PDB entry 5LJ3 | electron microscopy, 3.80 A resolution | chains E and A of the 38 polymer chains in the assembly

Chain E:
Molecule: Exon 1 (5' exon) of UBC4 pre-mRNA
Source organism: Saccharomyces cerevisiae
Sequence (16 nucleotides; each row starts with the number of its first residue; numbers below 1 keep their minus sign (U-16 is residue -16)):
   -16 UAAGUGAUCUAGAAAG
Metal / ion sites: Mg2+: G-1 (shared with 2 residues of chain V)

Chain A:
Protein: Pre-mRNA-splicing factor 8
Source organism: Saccharomyces cerevisiae
UniProt: P33334 (PRP8_YEAST); residue numbers follow UniProt; this construct covers 1-2413
Amino-acid sequence (2413 residues; row label = number of the first residue in the row):
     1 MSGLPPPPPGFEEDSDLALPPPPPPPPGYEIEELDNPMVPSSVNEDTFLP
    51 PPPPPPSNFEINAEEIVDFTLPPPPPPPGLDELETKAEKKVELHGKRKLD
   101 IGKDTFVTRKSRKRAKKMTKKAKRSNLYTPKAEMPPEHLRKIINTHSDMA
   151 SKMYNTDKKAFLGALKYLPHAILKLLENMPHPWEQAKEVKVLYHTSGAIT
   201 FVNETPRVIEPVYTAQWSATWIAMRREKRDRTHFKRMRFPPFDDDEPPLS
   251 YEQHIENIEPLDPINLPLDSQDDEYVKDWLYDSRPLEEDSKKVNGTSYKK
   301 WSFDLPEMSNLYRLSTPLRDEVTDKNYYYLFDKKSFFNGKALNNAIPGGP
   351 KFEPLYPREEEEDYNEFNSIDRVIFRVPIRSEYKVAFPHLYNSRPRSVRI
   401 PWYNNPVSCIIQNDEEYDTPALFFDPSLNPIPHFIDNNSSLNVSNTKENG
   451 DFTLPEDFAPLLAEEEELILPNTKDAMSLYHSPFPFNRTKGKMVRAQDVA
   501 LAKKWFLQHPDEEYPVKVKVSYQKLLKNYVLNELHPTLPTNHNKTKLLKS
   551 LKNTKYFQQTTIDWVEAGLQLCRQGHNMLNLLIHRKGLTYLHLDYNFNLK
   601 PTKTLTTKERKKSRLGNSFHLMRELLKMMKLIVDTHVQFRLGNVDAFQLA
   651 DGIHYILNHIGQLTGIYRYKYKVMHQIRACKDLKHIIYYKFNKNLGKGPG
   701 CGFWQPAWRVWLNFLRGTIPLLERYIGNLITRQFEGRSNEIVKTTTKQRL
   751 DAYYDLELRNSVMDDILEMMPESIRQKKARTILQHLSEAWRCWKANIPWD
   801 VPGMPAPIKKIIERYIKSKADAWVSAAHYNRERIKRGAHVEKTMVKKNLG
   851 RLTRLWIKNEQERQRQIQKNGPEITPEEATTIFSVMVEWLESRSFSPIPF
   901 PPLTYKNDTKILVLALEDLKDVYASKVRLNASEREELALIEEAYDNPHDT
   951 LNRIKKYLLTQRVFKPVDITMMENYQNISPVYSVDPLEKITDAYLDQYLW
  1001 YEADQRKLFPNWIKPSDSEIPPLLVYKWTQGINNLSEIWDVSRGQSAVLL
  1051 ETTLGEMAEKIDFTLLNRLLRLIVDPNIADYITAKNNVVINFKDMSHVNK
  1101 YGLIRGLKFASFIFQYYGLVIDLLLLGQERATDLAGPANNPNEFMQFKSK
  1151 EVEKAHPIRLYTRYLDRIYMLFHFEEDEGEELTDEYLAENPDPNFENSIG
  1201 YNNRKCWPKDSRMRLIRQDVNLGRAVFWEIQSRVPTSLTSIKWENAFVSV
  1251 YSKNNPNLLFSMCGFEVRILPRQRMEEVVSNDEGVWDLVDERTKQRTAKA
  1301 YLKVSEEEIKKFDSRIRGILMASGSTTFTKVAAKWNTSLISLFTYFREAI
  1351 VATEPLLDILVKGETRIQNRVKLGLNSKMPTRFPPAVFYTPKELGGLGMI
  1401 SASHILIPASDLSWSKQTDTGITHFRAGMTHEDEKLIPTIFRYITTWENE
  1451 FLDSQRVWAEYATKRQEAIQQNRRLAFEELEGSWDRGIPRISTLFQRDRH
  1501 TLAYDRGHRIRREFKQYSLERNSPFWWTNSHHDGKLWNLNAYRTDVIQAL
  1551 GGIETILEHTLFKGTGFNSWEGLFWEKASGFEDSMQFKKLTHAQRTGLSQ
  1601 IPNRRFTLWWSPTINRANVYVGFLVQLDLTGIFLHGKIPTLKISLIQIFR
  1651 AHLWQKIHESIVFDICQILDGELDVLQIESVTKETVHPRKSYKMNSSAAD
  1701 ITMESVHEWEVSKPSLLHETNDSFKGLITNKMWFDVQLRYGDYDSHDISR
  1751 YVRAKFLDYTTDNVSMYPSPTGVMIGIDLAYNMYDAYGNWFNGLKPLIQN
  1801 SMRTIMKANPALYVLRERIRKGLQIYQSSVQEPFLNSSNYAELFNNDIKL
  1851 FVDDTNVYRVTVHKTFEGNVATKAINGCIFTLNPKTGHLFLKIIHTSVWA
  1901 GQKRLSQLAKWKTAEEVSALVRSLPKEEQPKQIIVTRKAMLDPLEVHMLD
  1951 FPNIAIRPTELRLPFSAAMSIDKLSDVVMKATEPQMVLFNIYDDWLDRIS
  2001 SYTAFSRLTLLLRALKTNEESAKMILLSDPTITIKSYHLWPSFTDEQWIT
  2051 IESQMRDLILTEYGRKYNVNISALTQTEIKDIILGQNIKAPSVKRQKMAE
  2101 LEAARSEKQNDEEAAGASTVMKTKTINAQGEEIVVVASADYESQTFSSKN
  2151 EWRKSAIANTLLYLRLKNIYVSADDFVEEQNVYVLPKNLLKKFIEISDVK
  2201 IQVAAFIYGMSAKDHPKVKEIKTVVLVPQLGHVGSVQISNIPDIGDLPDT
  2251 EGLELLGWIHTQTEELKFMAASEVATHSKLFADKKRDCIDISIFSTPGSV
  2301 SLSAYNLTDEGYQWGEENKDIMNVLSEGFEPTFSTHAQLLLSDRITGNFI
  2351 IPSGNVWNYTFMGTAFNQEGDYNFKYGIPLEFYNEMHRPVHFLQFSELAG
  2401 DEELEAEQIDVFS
Unresolved in the structure: 1-127, 429-455, 1828-1836, 2086-2413
UniProt features mapped onto this chain:
  - region: Met1585 to Leu1598 (Important for branch point selection)
What the authors report for this chain:
  - binding site for Exon 1 (5' exon) of UBC4 pre-mRNA (chain E): Tyr671, Tyr1620

Interface between chain E and chain A:
Contacting residue pairs (36; chain E residue first):
  G-11(E) - Pro347(A)  base contact
  G-11(E) - Lys519(A)  phosphate contact
  A-10(E) - Lys351(A)  hydrogen bond to the phosphate
  A-10(E) - Lys519(A)  salt bridge to the phosphate
  A-10(E) - His1424(A)  base contact
  U-9(E) - Lys351(A)  salt bridge to the phosphate
  U-9(E) - Val516(A)  base contact
  U-9(E) - Val520(A)  sugar contact
  U-9(E) - Gln523(A)  hydrogen bond to the phosphate
  C-8(E) - Val520(A)  phosphate contact
  C-8(E) - Met1429(A)  hydrogen bond to the base
  U-7(E) - Lys524(A)  phosphate contact
  U-7(E) - Pro1380(A)  base contact
  U-7(E) - His1431(A)  base contact
  A-6(E) - Lys524(A)  base contact
  A-6(E) - Tyr671(A)  sugar contact
  A-6(E) - Met674(A)  sugar contact
  A-6(E) - Arg678(A)  base contact
  A-6(E) - Lys1378(A)  phosphate contact
  A-6(E) - Met1379(A)  phosphate contact
  A-6(E) - Pro1380(A)  base contact
  A-6(E) - Tyr1620(A)  stacking on the base
  A-6(E) - Val1621(A)  sugar contact
  G-5(E) - Tyr667(A)  hydrogen bond to the phosphate
  G-5(E) - Arg668(A)  hydrogen bond to the base
  G-5(E) - Tyr671(A)  stacking on the base
  G-5(E) - Ser1377(A)  phosphate contact
  G-5(E) - Lys1378(A)  hydrogen bond to the phosphate
  G-5(E) - Met1379(A)  hydrogen bond to the phosphate
  A-4(E) - Tyr667(A)  hydrogen bond to the phosphate
  A-4(E) - Arg668(A)  salt bridge to the phosphate
  A-4(E) - Gly1636(A)  phosphate contact
  A-4(E) - Lys1637(A)  hydrogen bond to the phosphate
  A-3(E) - Lys1637(A)  phosphate contact
  A-2(E) - Arg614(A)  sugar contact
  G-1(E) - Arg614(A)  salt bridge to the phosphate
Interface residues without a listed pair, chain A (27 interface residues in all): Tyr669, Thr1430, Phe1623

Summary:
Chain E and chain A form an interface of 11 and 27 residues respectively, with 9 hydrogen bonds, 4 salt
bridges and 2 aromatic stacking contacts. Among the polar pairs are C-8(E)-Met1429(A), G-5(E)-Arg668(A) and
A-10(E)-Lys351(A). The paper reports a binding site for Exon 1 (5' exon) of UBC4 pre-mRNA (chain E) at
Tyr671(A) and Tyr1620(A).
Chain E is Exon 1 (5' exon) of UBC4 pre-mRNA and chain A is Pre-mRNA-splicing factor 8, both from
Saccharomyces cerevisiae; the structure, Structure of the core of the yeast spliceosome immediately after
branching, was determined by electron microscopy (same publication as 5LJ5).
